PDB entry 7U05 | electron microscopy, 3.70 A resolution | chains j and k of the 28 polymer chains in the assembly

[Chain j]
Name: Trafficking protein particle complex subunit 31
Organism: Saccharomyces cerevisiae
UniProt: Q03337 (TRS31_YEAST); numbering as in UniProt (aligned over 1-283)
Chain sequence (283 residues; numbered 1 to 283; the number before each row is that of its first residue):
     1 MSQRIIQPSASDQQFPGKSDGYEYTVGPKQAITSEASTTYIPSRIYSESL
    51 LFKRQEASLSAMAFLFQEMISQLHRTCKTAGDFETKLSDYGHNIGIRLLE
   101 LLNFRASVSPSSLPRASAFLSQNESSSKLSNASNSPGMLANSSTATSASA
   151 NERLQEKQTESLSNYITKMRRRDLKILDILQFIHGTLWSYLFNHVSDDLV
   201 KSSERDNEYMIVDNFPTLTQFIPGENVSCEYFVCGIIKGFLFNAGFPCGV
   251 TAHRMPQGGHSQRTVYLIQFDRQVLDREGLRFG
Disordered / not traced: 1-18, 38-39, 111-159, 280-283

[Chain k]
Name: Trafficking protein particle complex subunit 20
Organism: Saccharomyces cerevisiae
UniProt: P38334 (TRS20_YEAST); residues 1-175 here = UniProt positions 1-175
Chain sequence (175 residues; row label = number of the first residue in the row):
     1 MPQYFAIIGKKDNPVYEIEFTNAENPQGFPQDLKELNPFILHASLDIVED
    51 LQWQINPTSQLNGNGGNGSNGGGGFLRSRAVNNTDNCYLGKVDHFYGLAI
   101 TAYISYSGMKFVMIHGNSANSSVVIDDNNMRSFYQEVHELYVKTLMNPFY
   151 KITDPIRSPAFDSRVRTLARKHLSK
Disordered / not traced: 1, 57-83, 175

[How chain j and chain k interact]
Contacting residue pairs - 87 pairs, chain j then chain k:
  Asp-20(j) / Asp-162(k)
  Asp-20(j) / Arg-166(k)  salt bridge
  Gly-21(j) / Ser-158(k)
  Tyr-22(j) / Pro-14(k)  hydrogen bond (side chain-backbone)
  Tyr-22(j) / Val-15(k)
  Tyr-22(j) / Tyr-16(k)
  Tyr-22(j) / Glu-17(k)
  Tyr-22(j) / Pro-155(k)  hydrophobic
  Tyr-22(j) / Ile-156(k)
  Pro-28(j) / Tyr-4(k)  hydrophobic
  Pro-28(j) / Glu-17(k)
  Lys-29(j) / Glu-19(k)  hydrogen bond (backbone-backbone)
  Gln-30(j) / Glu-19(k)  hydrogen bond
  Gln-30(j) / Thr-21(k)
  Gln-30(j) / Gln-27(k)
  Gln-30(j) / Gly-28(k)
  Gln-30(j) / Lys-34(k)
  Ala-31(j) / Ile-18(k)  hydrophobic
  Ala-31(j) / Glu-19(k)  hydrogen bond (backbone-backbone)
  Ala-31(j) / Phe-20(k)
  Ala-31(j) / Thr-21(k)
  Ala-31(j) / Arg-166(k)
  Ile-32(j) / Thr-21(k)
  Ile-32(j) / Pro-26(k)  hydrophobic
  Thr-33(j) / Thr-21(k)  hydrogen bond (side chain-backbone)
  Thr-33(j) / Arg-170(k)  hydrogen bond (backbone-side chain)
  Ser-34(j) / Ala-23(k)
  Ser-34(j) / Arg-170(k)  hydrogen bond
  Tyr-40(j) / Arg-164(k)
  Ser-43(j) / Ala-160(k)
  Ile-45(j) / Asn-147(k)
  Tyr-46(j) / Leu-140(k)  hydrophobic
  Tyr-46(j) / Lys-143(k)  hydrogen bond (backbone-side chain)
  Tyr-46(j) / Thr-144(k)  hydrogen bond
  Tyr-46(j) / Ala-160(k)  hydrophobic
  Tyr-46(j) / Phe-161(k)
  Tyr-46(j) / Arg-164(k)
  Glu-48(j) / Lys-143(k)  hydrogen bond (backbone-side chain)
  Leu-50(j) / Glu-139(k)
  Leu-50(j) / Lys-143(k)
  Ile-96(j) / Leu-145(k)
  Ile-96(j) / Ile-152(k)  hydrophobic
  Arg-97(j) / Leu-145(k)
  Arg-97(j) / Met-146(k)
  Arg-97(j) / Asn-147(k)  hydrogen bond (side chain-backbone)
  Arg-97(j) / Pro-148(k)  hydrogen bond (side chain-backbone)
  Arg-97(j) / Tyr-150(k)
  Leu-99(j) / Tyr-106(k)
  Glu-100(j) / Ser-105(k)  hydrogen bond
  Glu-100(j) / Tyr-106(k)
  Glu-100(j) / Ser-107(k)  hydrogen bond
  Glu-100(j) / His-138(k)  salt bridge
  Glu-100(j) / Val-142(k)
  Leu-101(j) / Met-146(k)  hydrophobic
  Asn-103(j) / Tyr-106(k)
  Phe-104(j) / Tyr-106(k)
  Phe-104(j) / His-138(k)
  Phe-104(j) / Glu-139(k)
  Ser-161(j) / Glu-136(k)  hydrogen bond
  Ser-161(j) / Glu-139(k)
  Leu-162(j) / Glu-139(k)
  Ser-163(j) / Glu-136(k)  hydrogen bond
  Ile-166(j) / Gln-135(k)
  Lys-168(j) / Thr-84(k)
  Lys-168(j) / Asp-85(k)
  Lys-168(j) / Arg-131(k)
  Met-169(j) / Cys-87(k)  hydrophobic
  Met-169(j) / Tyr-103(k)
  Met-169(j) / Tyr-106(k)
  Met-169(j) / Gln-135(k)
  Arg-170(j) / Cys-87(k)
  Arg-170(j) / Tyr-106(k)  hydrogen bond (backbone-side chain)
  Arg-171(j) / Thr-84(k)
  Arg-171(j) / Asn-86(k)
  Arg-172(j) / Gln-52(k)  hydrogen bond (side chain-backbone)
  Arg-172(j) / Asn-86(k)  hydrogen bond (side chain-backbone)
  Arg-172(j) / Cys-87(k)
  Arg-172(j) / Ile-104(k)
  Arg-172(j) / Ser-105(k)
  Arg-172(j) / Tyr-106(k)
  Leu-174(j) / Trp-53(k)  hydrophobic
  Leu-174(j) / Gln-54(k)
  Leu-174(j) / Ile-55(k)  hydrophobic
  Asn-243(j) / Ser-107(k)
  Ala-244(j) / Trp-53(k)
  Gly-245(j) / Trp-53(k)
  Arg-277(j) / Trp-53(k)
Also at the interface, not in a pair above, chain j (42 interface residues in all): Tyr-24, Glu-35, Ile-41, Phe-242, Phe-246
Also at the interface, not in a pair above, chain k (60 interface residues in all): Lys-10, Asn-22, Leu-51, Asn-56, Gly-108, Tyr-141, Arg-157, Pro-159, Ser-163

[In short]
Chain j and chain k form an interface of 42 and 60 residues respectively, with 19 hydrogen bonds and 2 salt
bridges. Among the polar pairs are Asp-20(j)/Arg-166(k), Glu-100(j)/His-138(k) and Tyr-22(j)/Pro-14(k).
Chain j is Trafficking protein particle complex subunit 31 and chain k is Trafficking protein particle complex
subunit 20, both from Saccharomyces cerevisiae; the structure, Structure of the yeast TRAPPII-Rab11/Ypt32
complex in the closed/closed state (composite structure), was determined by electron microscopy (same
publication as 7U06).
